PDB entry 5GZU | X-ray diffraction, 2.03 A resolution | chain A

== Chain A ==
Name: Chitinase
Organism: Paenibacillus sp. FPU-7
UniProt: K7ZLW6 (K7ZLW6_9BACL); residue numbers follow UniProt; this construct covers 557-1418
Sequence (885 residues; numbered 534 to 1418; the number before each row is that of its first residue):
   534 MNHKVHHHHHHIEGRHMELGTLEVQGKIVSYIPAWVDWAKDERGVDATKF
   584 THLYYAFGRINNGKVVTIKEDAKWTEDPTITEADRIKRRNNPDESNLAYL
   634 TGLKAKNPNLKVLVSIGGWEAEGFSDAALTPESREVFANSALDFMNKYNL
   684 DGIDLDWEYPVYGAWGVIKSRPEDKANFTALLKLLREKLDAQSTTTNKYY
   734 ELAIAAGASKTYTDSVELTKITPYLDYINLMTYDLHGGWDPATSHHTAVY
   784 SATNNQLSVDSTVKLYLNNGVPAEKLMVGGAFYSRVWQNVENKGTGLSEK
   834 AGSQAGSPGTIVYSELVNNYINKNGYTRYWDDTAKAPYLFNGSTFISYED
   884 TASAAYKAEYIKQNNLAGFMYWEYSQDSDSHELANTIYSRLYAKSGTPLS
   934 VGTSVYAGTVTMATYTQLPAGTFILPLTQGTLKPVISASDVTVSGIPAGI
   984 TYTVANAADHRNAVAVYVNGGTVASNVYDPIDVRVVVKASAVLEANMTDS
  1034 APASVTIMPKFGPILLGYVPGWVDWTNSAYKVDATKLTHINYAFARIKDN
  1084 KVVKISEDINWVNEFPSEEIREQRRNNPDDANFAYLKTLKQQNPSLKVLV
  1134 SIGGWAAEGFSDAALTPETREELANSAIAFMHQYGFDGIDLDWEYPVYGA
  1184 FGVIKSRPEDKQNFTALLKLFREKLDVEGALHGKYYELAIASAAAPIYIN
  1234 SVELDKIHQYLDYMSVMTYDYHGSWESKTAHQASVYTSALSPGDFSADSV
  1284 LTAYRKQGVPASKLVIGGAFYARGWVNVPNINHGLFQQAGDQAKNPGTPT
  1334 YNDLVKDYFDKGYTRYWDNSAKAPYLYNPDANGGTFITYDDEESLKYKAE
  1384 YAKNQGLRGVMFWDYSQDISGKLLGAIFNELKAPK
Not modelled in the structure: 534-558, 1417-1418
Differences from the reference sequence: initiating methionine (534); expression tag (535-556)
From the paper describing this entry:
  - contacts within the chain: Asp687-Asp689 (hydrogen bond)
  - catalytic residues: Asp689, Glu691, Glu1177 (proposed by the authors, not directly observed)
  - catalytic residues: Asp687, Tyr766, Asp1173, Asp1175, Tyr1252 (by similarity / conservation)
  - mutagenesis - E691Q/E1177Q: abolished catalytic activity (citing earlier work)

== Overview ==
The paper reports catalytic residues Asp689, Glu691 and Glu1177 among others; E691Q/E1177Q abolish catalytic
activity.
Chain A is Chitinase (Paenibacillus sp. FPU-7); the structure, Crystal Structure of Chitinase ChiW from
Paenibacillus sp. str. FPU-7 Reveals a Novel Type of Bacterial ..., was determined by X-ray diffraction
together with 5GZT and 5GZV from the same study.
